Entry 6UVA (electron microscopy, 2.30 A resolution); this record covers chains B and N of the 7 polymer chains in the assembly.

[Chain B]
Name: Guanine nucleotide-binding protein G(I)/G(S)/G(T) subunit beta-1
From: Homo sapiens
UniProt: P62873 (GBB1_HUMAN); residue numbers follow UniProt; this construct covers 2-340
Chain sequence (350 residues; numbered -9 to 340; the number before each row is that of its first residue; numbers below 1 keep their minus sign (Met-9 is residue -9)):
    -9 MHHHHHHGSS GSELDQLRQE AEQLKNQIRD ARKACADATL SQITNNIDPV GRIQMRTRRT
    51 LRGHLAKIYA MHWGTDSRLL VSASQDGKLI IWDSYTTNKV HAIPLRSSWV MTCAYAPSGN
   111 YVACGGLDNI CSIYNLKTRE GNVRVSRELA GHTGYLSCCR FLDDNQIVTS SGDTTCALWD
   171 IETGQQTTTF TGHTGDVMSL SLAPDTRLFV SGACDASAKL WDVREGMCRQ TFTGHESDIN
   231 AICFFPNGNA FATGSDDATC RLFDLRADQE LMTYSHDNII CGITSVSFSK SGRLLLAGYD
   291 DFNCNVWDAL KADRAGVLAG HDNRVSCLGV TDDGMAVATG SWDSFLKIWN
Unresolved in the structure: -9 to 4
Sequence notes: expression tag (-9 to 1)
Swiss-Prot annotation at these positions:
  - modified residue: Ser2 (N-acetylserine), His266 (Phosphohistidine)
  - natural variant: Leu30 (L30F: In MRD42; uncertain significance), Arg52 (R52G: In MRD42), Gly64 (G64V: In MRD42), Asp76 (D76E: In MRD42; D76G: In MRD42), Gly77 (G77S: In MRD42), Lys78 (K78R: In MRD42), Ile80 (I80N: In MRD42; I80T: In MRD42), His91 (H91R: In MRD42; uncertain significance), Ala92 (A92T: In MRD42), Pro94 (P94S: In MRD42), Leu95 (L95P: In MRD42), Arg96 (R96L: In MRD42), 5 further natural variant entries in UniProt

[Chain N]
Name: Nanobody 35
From: Lama glama
Notes: antibody fragment or engineered binder
Chain sequence (138 residues; each row starts with the number of its first residue):
     1 QVQLQESGGG LVQPGGSLRL SCAASGFTFS NYKMNWVRQA PGKGLEWVSD ISQSGASISY
    61 TGSVKGRFTI SRDNAKNTLY LQMNSLKPED TAVYYCARCP APFTRDCFDV TSTTYAYRGQ
   121 GTQVTVSSHH HHHHEPEA
Unresolved in the structure: 127-138
Disulfides: Cys22-Cys96, Cys99-Cys107

[How chain B and chain N interact]
Pairs across the interface (23; chain B residue first):
  Arg8(B) - Gln120(N)  hydrogen bond
  Glu12(B) - Gln3(N)
  Lys15(B) - Gln1(N)
  Arg19(B) - Gln3(N)
  Thr184(B) - Thr114(N)
  Cys204(B) - Tyr117(N)  hydrogen bond (backbone-side chain)
  Asp205(B) - Ala116(N)
  Asp205(B) - Tyr117(N)
  Ala206(B) - Tyr117(N)  hydrogen bond (backbone-side chain)
  Thr223(B) - Gln1(N)
  Glu226(B) - Gly26(N)
  Glu226(B) - Phe27(N)
  Glu226(B) - Thr28(N)
  Glu226(B) - Tyr32(N)
  Glu226(B) - Arg98(N)  hydrogen bond (backbone-side chain)
  Ser227(B) - Tyr32(N)
  Ser227(B) - Pro100(N)  hydrogen bond (side chain-backbone)
  Ser227(B) - Tyr117(N)  hydrogen bond (backbone-side chain)
  Asp228(B) - Pro100(N)
  Asp228(B) - Tyr117(N)  hydrogen bond
  Asp246(B) - Pro102(N)
  Asp247(B) - Tyr32(N)
  Ile270(B) - Phe103(N)  hydrophobic
Interface residues without a listed pair, chain B (16 interface residues in all): Gly224
Interface residues without a listed pair, chain N (16 interface residues in all): Val2, Ala101

[Overview]
The chain B/chain N interface involves 16 residues from each chain; the contacts include 7 hydrogen bonds.
Among the polar pairs are Arg8(B)-Gln120(N), Cys204(B)-Tyr117(N) and Ala206(B)-Tyr117(N).
Chain B is Guanine nucleotide-binding protein G(I)/G(S)/G(T) subunit beta-1 (Homo sapiens) and chain N is
Nanobody 35 (Lama glama); the structure, CryoEM Structure of the active Adrenomedullin 2 receptor G protein
complex with adrenomedullin 2 peptide, was determined by electron microscopy together with 6UUS and 6UUN from
the same study.
